Entry 3JRG (X-ray diffraction, 3.11 A resolution); this record covers chains A and B of the 4 polymer chains in the assembly.

== Chain A (and B) ==
Protein: DNA-binding protein fis
From: Escherichia coli
Notes: chain B of this document is another copy of the same molecule, construct and numbering; everything in this record applies to it too
UniProtKB: P0A6R3 (FIS_ECOLI); residue numbers follow UniProt; this construct covers 1-98
Chain sequence (98 residues; each row starts with the number of its first residue):
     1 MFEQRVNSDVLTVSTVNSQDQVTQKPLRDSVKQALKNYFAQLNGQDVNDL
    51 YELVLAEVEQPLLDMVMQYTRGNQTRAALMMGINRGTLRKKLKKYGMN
Not modelled in the structure: 1-7 (chain B: fully traced)
UniProt features mapped onto this chain:
  - DNA-binding region: Gln74 to Lys93 (H-T-H motif)
  - region: Asn17 to Gly44 (Required for the stimulation of HIN-mediated recombination)

== How chain A and chain B interact ==
Residue-residue contacts (85; chain A residue first):
  Asp9(A) - Glu57(B)
  Val10(A) - Leu53(B)  hydrophobic
  Leu11(A) - Leu53(B)
  Leu11(A) - Val54(B)  hydrophobic
  Leu11(A) - Glu57(B)
  Thr12(A) - Ala34(B)
  Thr12(A) - Asn37(B)
  Val13(A) - Ser30(B)
  Val13(A) - Ala34(B)  hydrophobic
  Ser14(A) - Gln33(B)  hydrogen bond
  Gln24(A) - Asn37(B)
  Pro26(A) - Glu57(B)
  Leu27(A) - Ser30(B)
  Leu27(A) - Val31(B)
  Leu27(A) - Glu57(B)
  Arg28(A) - Glu57(B)  salt bridge
  Arg28(A) - Pro61(B)
  Ser30(A) - Leu27(B)
  Lys32(A) - Asp64(B)  salt bridge
  Lys32(A) - Met65(B)
  Gln33(A) - Val13(B)
  Gln33(A) - Ser14(B)  hydrogen bond
  Ala34(A) - Leu11(B)  hydrophobic
  Ala34(A) - Thr12(B)
  Ala34(A) - Leu27(B)  hydrophobic
  Leu35(A) - Leu62(B)  hydrophobic
  Leu35(A) - Met65(B)  hydrophobic
  Lys36(A) - Met65(B)
  Asn37(A) - Thr12(B)
  Asn37(A) - Gln24(B)
  Tyr38(A) - Val10(B)  hydrophobic
  Tyr38(A) - Leu11(B)  hydrophobic
  Phe39(A) - Met65(B)  hydrophobic
  Phe39(A) - Tyr69(B)  hydrophobic
  Phe39(A) - Met80(B)  hydrophobic
  Gln41(A) - Arg5(B)
  Val47(A) - Met80(B)
  Asn48(A) - Leu79(B)
  Asn48(A) - Met80(B)
  Asn48(A) - Gly82(B)
  Asp49(A) - Met80(B)
  Asp49(A) - Met81(B)
  Leu50(A) - Leu62(B)  hydrophobic
  Leu50(A) - Val66(B)  hydrophobic
  Leu50(A) - Met80(B)  hydrogen bond (backbone-backbone)
  Leu50(A) - Met81(B)
  Tyr51(A) - Leu55(B)
  Tyr51(A) - Glu59(B)  hydrogen bond
  Tyr51(A) - Met81(B)  hydrogen bond (backbone-backbone)
  Tyr51(A) - Ile83(B)  hydrophobic
  Tyr51(A) - Lys91(B)
  Val54(A) - Leu11(B)  hydrophobic
  Val54(A) - Val58(B)  hydrophobic
  Glu57(A) - Asn7(B)
  Glu57(A) - Ser8(B)
  Glu57(A) - Arg28(B)  salt bridge
  Val58(A) - Val31(B)  hydrophobic
  Val58(A) - Val54(B)  hydrophobic
  Val58(A) - Val58(B)  hydrophobic
  Glu59(A) - Tyr51(B)  hydrogen bond
  Gln60(A) - Arg28(B)  hydrogen bond
  Pro61(A) - Arg28(B)
  Pro61(A) - Val31(B)  hydrophobic
  Pro61(A) - Lys32(B)
  Pro61(A) - Leu35(B)
  Leu62(A) - Leu35(B)  hydrophobic
  Leu62(A) - Leu50(B)  hydrophobic
  Asp64(A) - Lys32(B)  salt bridge
  Met65(A) - Lys32(B)
  Met65(A) - Leu35(B)  hydrophobic
  Val66(A) - Leu50(B)  hydrophobic
  Tyr69(A) - Leu42(B)
  Leu79(A) - Val47(B)
  Leu79(A) - Asn48(B)
  Met80(A) - Phe39(B)  hydrophobic
  Met80(A) - Leu42(B)  hydrophobic
  Met80(A) - Val47(B)
  Met80(A) - Asn48(B)
  Met80(A) - Asp49(B)  hydrogen bond (backbone-backbone)
  Met80(A) - Leu50(B)  hydrogen bond (backbone-backbone)
  Met81(A) - Asp49(B)
  Met81(A) - Leu50(B)  hydrogen bond (backbone-backbone)
  Met81(A) - Tyr51(B)  hydrogen bond (backbone-backbone)
  Gly82(A) - Asn48(B)
  Lys91(A) - Tyr51(B)
Also at the interface, not in a pair above, chain A (47 interface residues in all): Val31, Gly44, Glu52, Leu53, Leu55, Ile83
Also at the interface, not in a pair above, chain B (47 interface residues in all): Tyr38, Gln41, Glu52, Gln68

== In short ==
Chain A and chain B each contribute 47 residues to their interface, with 11 hydrogen bonds and 4 salt bridges.
Among the polar pairs are Arg28(A)-Glu57(B), Lys32(A)-Asp64(B) and Ser14(A)-Gln33(B).
Both chains are DNA-binding protein fis (Escherichia coli). Entry 3JRG (Crystal structure of Fis bound to 27
bp non consensus sequence DNA F18) was determined by X-ray diffraction together with 3IV5, 3JR9, 3JRA, 3JRB,
3JRC, 3JRD and 4 further entries from the same study.
